PDB entry 5FG7 | X-ray diffraction, 2.70 A resolution | chains H and I of the 28 polymer chains in the assembly

# Chain H
Molecule: Proteasome subunit beta type-2
Organism: Saccharomyces cerevisiae S288c
Notes: EC 3.4.25.1
UniProtKB: P25043 (PSB2_YEAST); residues -5 to 232 here correspond to UniProt positions 24-261 (UniProt number = residue number + 29)
Amino-acid sequence (238 residues; each row starts with the number of its first residue; numbers below 1 keep their minus sign (Lys-5 is residue -5)):
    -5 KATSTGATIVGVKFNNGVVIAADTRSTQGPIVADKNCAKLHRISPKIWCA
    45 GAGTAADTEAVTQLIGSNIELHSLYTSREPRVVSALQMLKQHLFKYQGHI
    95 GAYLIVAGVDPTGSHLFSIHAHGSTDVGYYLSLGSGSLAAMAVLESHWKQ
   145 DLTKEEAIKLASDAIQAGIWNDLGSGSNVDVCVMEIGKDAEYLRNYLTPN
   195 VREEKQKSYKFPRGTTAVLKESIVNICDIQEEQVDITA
Disordered / not traced: 223-232
Differences from the reference sequence: engineered mutation Ala1 (Thr30 in P25043)
From the paper describing this entry:
  - catalytic residues: Lys33 (proposed by the authors, not directly observed)

# Chain I
Molecule: Proteasome subunit beta type-3
Organism: Saccharomyces cerevisiae S288c
Notes: EC 3.4.25.1
UniProtKB: P25451 (PSB3_YEAST); residues 0-204 here correspond to UniProt positions 1-205 (UniProt number = residue number + 1)
Amino-acid sequence (205 residues; row label = number of the first residue in the row; numbering starts at 0):
     0 MSDPSSINGGIVVAMTGKDCVAIACDLRLGSQSLGVSNKFEKIFHYGHVF
    50 LGITGLATDVTTLNEMFRYKTNLYKLKEERAIEPETFTQLVSSSLYERRF
   100 GPYFVGPVVAGINSKSGKPFIAGFDLIGCIDEAKDFIVSGTASDQLFGMC
   150 ESLYEPNLEPEDLFETISQALLNAADRDALSGWGAVVYIIKKDEVVKRYL
   200 KMRQD
Disordered / not traced: 0
Ion coordination: Mg2+ site 1: Ala174, Asp177, Ser180; Mg2+ site 2: Asp204 (shared with 3 residues of chain Y)
UniProt features mapped onto this chain:
  - modified residue: Ser30 (Phosphoserine)
  - cross-link: Lys69 (Glycyl lysine isopeptide (Lys-Gly) (interchain with G-Cter in ubiquitin))

# How chain H and chain I interact
Contacting residue pairs (61):
  Lys-5(H) with Asp2(I); Ser4(I); Phe103(I); Leu125(I)
  Ala-4(H) with Asp124(I); Leu125(I)
  Thr-3(H) with Asp124(I), hydrogen bond (backbone-side chain)
  Gln22(H) with Phe146(I)
  Ile25(H) with Asp143(I); Phe146(I), hydrophobic
  Ala27(H) with Asp130(I); Phe146(I), hydrophobic
  Asp28(H) with Asp130(I)
  Lys29(H) with Glu150(I), salt bridge
  Ala49(H) with Cys128(I), hydrophobic
  Ala50(H) with Tyr95(I); Ile126(I), hydrophobic; Cys128(I), hydrophobic
  Asp51(H) with Tyr95(I), hydrogen bond; Arg98(I), salt bridge
  Glu53(H) with Cys128(I), hydrogen bond
  Ala54(H) with Tyr95(I)
  His93(H) with Arg98(I), hydrogen bond (backbone-side chain); Phe99(I)
  Arg196(H) with Glu150(I), salt bridge
  Lys199(H) with Ser151(I); Tyr153(I), hydrogen bond (side chain-backbone)
  Ser202(H) with Glu154(I)
  Tyr203(H) with Ser151(I); Leu152(I), hydrophobic
  Phe205(H) with Leu152(I), hydrophobic; Gln168(I)
  Arg207(H) with Glu160(I), salt bridge; Asp161(I), salt bridge
  Gly208(H) with Glu164(I), hydrogen bond (backbone-side chain)
  Thr209(H) with Glu164(I)
  Thr210(H) with Glu164(I), hydrogen bond; Ser167(I); Gln168(I), hydrogen bond; Leu171(I); Leu199(I)
  Ala211(H) with Leu199(I); Lys200(I), hydrogen bond (backbone-backbone)
  Val212(H) with Phe163(I), hydrophobic; Tyr198(I)
  Leu213(H) with Tyr198(I), hydrogen bond (backbone-backbone); Leu199(I); Lys200(I)
  Lys214(H) with Arg197(I); Tyr198(I), hydrogen bond (backbone-backbone)
  Glu215(H) with Lys196(I); Arg197(I)
  Ser216(H) with Val195(I); Lys196(I), hydrogen bond (backbone-backbone)
  Val218(H) with Val194(I), hydrogen bond (backbone-backbone); Lys196(I)
  Asn219(H) with His44(I)
  Ile220(H) with Gly46(I); Phe49(I), hydrophobic; Val194(I), hydrophobic
  Asp222(H) with Lys74(I), salt bridge
Also at the interface, not in a pair above, chain H (41 interface residues in all): Val26, Thr48, Gln57, Tyr90, Ile94, Lys204, Pro206, Ile217
Also at the interface, not in a pair above, chain I (43 interface residues in all): Pro3, Gln88, Ile129, Glu131, Asp134, Tyr187, Asp192

# In short
Chain H and chain I form an interface of 41 and 43 residues respectively, with 13 hydrogen bonds and 6 salt
bridges. Polar pairs include Lys29(H)-Glu150(I), Asp51(H)-Arg98(I) and Arg196(H)-Glu150(I). Ala174(I),
Asp177(I) and Ser180(I) form the Mg2+ site 1. The paper reports the catalytic residue Lys33(H).
Chain H is Proteasome subunit beta type-2 and chain I is Proteasome subunit beta type-3, both from
Saccharomyces cerevisiae S288c; the structure, Yeast 20S proteasome beta2-T1A mutant, was determined by X-ray
diffraction (same publication as 5CZ4, 5CZ5, 5CZ6, 5CZ7, 5CZ8, 5CZ9 and 16 further entries).
